Entry 1D0L (X-ray diffraction, 1.97 A resolution); this record covers chain A.

[Chain A]
Protein: 35KD soluble lytic transglycosylase
Source organism: Escherichia coli
Reference sequence: P41052 (MLTB_ECOLI); residue numbers follow UniProt; this construct covers 40-361
Sequence (322 residues; each row starts with the number of its first residue):
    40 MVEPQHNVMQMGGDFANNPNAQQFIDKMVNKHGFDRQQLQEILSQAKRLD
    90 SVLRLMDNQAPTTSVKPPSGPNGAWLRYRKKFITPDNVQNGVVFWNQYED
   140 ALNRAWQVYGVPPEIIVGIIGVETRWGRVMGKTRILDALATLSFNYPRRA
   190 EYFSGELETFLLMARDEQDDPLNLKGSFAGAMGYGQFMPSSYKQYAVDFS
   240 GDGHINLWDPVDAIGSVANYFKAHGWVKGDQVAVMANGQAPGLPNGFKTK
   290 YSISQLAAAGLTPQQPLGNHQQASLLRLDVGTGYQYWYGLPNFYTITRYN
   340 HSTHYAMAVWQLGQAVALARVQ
Not modelled in the structure: 101-108
Sequence notes: engineered mutation Met40 (Leu in P41052), Val41 (Leu in P41052)
Ion coordination: Ca2+: Asp237, Ser239, Asp241, His243, Asp251
Ligand contacts: bulgecin a (BLG; 4-O-(4-O-sulfonyl-N-acetylglucosamininyl)-5-methylhydroxy-L-proline-taurine): Leu94, Gln98, Glu162, Arg188, Tyr191, Ser216, Phe217, Ala218, Ala220, Gly224, Gln225, Phe226, Met227, Ser230, Tyr259, Arg337, Tyr338, Asn339, His340, Tyr344
Curated features (UniProtKB/Swiss-Prot):
  - active site: Glu162
Reported in the primary citation:
  - binding site for bulgecin a: Arg188, Tyr191, Ser216, Tyr259, Tyr338, Asn339
  - conformationally variable residues: Arg187, Arg188, Tyr338, Asn339, His340
  - catalytic residues: Ser216, Asn339 (proposed by the authors, not directly observed)
  - mutagenesis - E162Q: abolished catalytic activity (citing earlier work)

[Overview]
Bound to chain A: bulgecin a. The Ca2+ site is built by Asp237, Ser239, Asp241, His243 and Asp251. From
UniProt: active-site residue Glu162. From the paper: catalytic residues Ser216 and Asn339; E162Q abolishes
catalytic activity.
Chain A is 35KD soluble lytic transglycosylase (Escherichia coli); the structure, The escherichia coli lytic
transglycosylase SLT35 in complex with bulgecin A, was determined by X-ray diffraction together with 1D0K and
1D0M from the same study.
